Entry 6RDZ (electron microscopy, 3.50 A resolution); this record covers chains 2 and 4 of the 31 polymer chains in the assembly.

# Chain 2
Protein: ASA-2: Polytomella F-ATP synthase associated subunit 2
From: Polytomella sp. Pringsheim 198.80
Notes: engineered mutation(s): P165F, N167S
Amino-acid sequence (441 residues; numbered 5 to 445; the number before each row is that of its first residue):
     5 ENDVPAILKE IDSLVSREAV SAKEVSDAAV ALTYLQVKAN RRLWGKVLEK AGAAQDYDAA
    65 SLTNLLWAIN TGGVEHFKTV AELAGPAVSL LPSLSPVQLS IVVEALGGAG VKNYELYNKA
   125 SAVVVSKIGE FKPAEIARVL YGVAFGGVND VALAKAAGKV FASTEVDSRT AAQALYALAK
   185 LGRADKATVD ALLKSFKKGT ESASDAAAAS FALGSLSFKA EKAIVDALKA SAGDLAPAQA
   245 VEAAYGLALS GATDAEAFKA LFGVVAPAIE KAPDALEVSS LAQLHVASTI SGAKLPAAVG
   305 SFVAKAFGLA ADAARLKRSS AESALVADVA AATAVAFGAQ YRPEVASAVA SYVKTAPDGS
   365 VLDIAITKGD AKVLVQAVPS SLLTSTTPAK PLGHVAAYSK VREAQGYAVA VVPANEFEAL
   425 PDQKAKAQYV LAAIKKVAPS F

# Chain 4
Protein: Mitochondrial ATP synthase associated protein ASA4
From: Polytomella sp. Pringsheim 198.80
Reference sequence: D7NIZ2 (D7NIZ2_9CHLO); residues 1-294 here = UniProt positions 1-294
Amino-acid sequence (294 residues; numbered 1 to 294; the number before each row is that of its first residue):
     1 ATEPAVSKKE VLYFLSSKDA ESSTAVKSYL KSLYAGAQVE ATETDASELI AQLEKKYLSA
    61 QVVEPGVHNI ALPLGESGSA PVKRYAAELF NLGAQAGFEC PFIEVSKKFG QETATSETVK
   121 DVLNKTKSYV SADYNAALNE VLSSVEAEIN GPVLFDGKTE GFKKFAAKAK AVAVSRGLPA
   181 DTILAYCAGS ANEDAADKVS KEFFTWFESA YTADAAAEVK AIEAEAASIL DRHLAKPVAQ
   241 IRKEQASAYA SLLKRAETAK GAKWAEKYLE DVKAVQWFDA SVAEAPASGP KVAA
Unresolved in the structure: 1-4

# Interface between chain 2 and chain 4
Contacting residue pairs (66):
  R46(2) - S288(4)  hydrogen bond (side chain-backbone)
  F81(2) - A87(4)  hydrophobic
  F81(2) - E88(4)
  F81(2) - N91(4)
  K82(2) - R84(4)
  A85(2) - R84(4)
  E86(2) - R84(4)  salt bridge
  G89(2) - A80(4)
  K116(2) - A87(4)
  K116(2) - F90(4)
  K116(2) - Y211(4)  hydrogen bond (backbone-side chain)
  N117(2) - K83(4)  hydrogen bond
  N117(2) - E208(4)
  Y118(2) - F204(4)  hydrophobic
  Y118(2) - E208(4)  hydrogen bond (backbone-side chain)
  E119(2) - K83(4)  salt bridge
  E119(2) - E208(4)  hydrogen bond (backbone-side chain)
  N122(2) - K201(4)  hydrogen bond
  N122(2) - T205(4)
  D154(2) - K201(4)  salt bridge
  V155(2) - E193(4)
  V155(2) - D197(4)
  A156(2) - D197(4)  hydrogen bond (backbone-side chain)
  K159(2) - D194(4)  salt bridge
  R187(2) - E193(4)  salt bridge
  E274(2) - Y34(4)
  P277(2) - Y34(4)  hydrophobic
  D278(2) - K27(4)
  D278(2) - K31(4)
  E281(2) - L15(4)
  E281(2) - K18(4)  salt bridge
  V282(2) - L15(4)  hydrophobic
  V282(2) - L30(4)  hydrophobic
  L285(2) - L30(4)  hydrophobic
  A302(2) - Y34(4)
  V303(2) - Y34(4)
  F306(2) - L30(4)
  F306(2) - Y34(4)  hydrophobic
  K309(2) - L33(4)  hydrogen bond (side chain-backbone)
  K309(2) - A37(4)  hydrogen bond (side chain-backbone)
  K309(2) - V39(4)
  L313(2) - L12(4)
  L313(2) - L15(4)
  L313(2) - Y29(4)  hydrophobic
  L313(2) - L33(4)  hydrophobic
  D316(2) - L12(4)
  D316(2) - T42(4)  hydrogen bond
  A317(2) - L12(4)
  A317(2) - L15(4)  hydrophobic
  L320(2) - K9(4)
  L320(2) - L12(4)  hydrophobic
  L320(2) - Y13(4)  hydrophobic
  K321(2) - L12(4)
  K321(2) - Y13(4)  hydrogen bond (side chain-backbone)
  K321(2) - S16(4)
  K321(2) - Q95(4)  hydrogen bond (side chain-backbone)
  K321(2) - G97(4)
  S323(2) - E99(4)
  S324(2) - E99(4)
  S324(2) - K107(4)
  V357(2) - T44(4)
  T359(2) - T44(4)
  D362(2) - V39(4)
  G363(2) - T42(4)
  V365(2) - T42(4)
  V365(2) - T44(4)
Other interface residues (no listed pair), chain 2 (42 interface residues in all): A88, G114, S125, I273
Other interface residues (no listed pair), chain 4 (44 interface residues in all): K8, G36, E40, A41, K55, A71, P81, K198

# Summary
Chain 2 and chain 4 form an interface of 42 and 44 residues respectively, with 12 hydrogen bonds and 6 salt
bridges. Among the polar pairs are E86(2)-R84(4), E119(2)-K83(4) and D154(2)-K201(4).
Chain 2 is ASA-2: Polytomella F-ATP synthase associated subunit 2 and chain 4 is Mitochondrial ATP synthase
associated protein ASA4, both from Polytomella sp. Pringsheim 198.80; the structure, Cryo-EM structure of
Polytomella F-ATP synthase, Rotary substate 2A, composite map, was determined by electron microscopy,
deposited together with 6RD4, 6RD5, 6RD6, 6RD7, 6RD8, 6RD9 and 46 further entries.
